PDB entry 4RY6 | X-ray diffraction, 2.52 A resolution | chain A

[Chain A]
Name: HCV J4 RNA polymerase (NS5B)
Source organism: Hepatitis C virus isolate HC-J4
Notes: EC 2.7.7.48
UniProtKB: O92972 (POLG_HCVJ4); residues 1-570 here correspond to UniProt positions 2420-2989 (UniProt number = residue number + 2419)
Sequence (570 residues; numbered 1 to 570; the number before each row is that of its first residue):
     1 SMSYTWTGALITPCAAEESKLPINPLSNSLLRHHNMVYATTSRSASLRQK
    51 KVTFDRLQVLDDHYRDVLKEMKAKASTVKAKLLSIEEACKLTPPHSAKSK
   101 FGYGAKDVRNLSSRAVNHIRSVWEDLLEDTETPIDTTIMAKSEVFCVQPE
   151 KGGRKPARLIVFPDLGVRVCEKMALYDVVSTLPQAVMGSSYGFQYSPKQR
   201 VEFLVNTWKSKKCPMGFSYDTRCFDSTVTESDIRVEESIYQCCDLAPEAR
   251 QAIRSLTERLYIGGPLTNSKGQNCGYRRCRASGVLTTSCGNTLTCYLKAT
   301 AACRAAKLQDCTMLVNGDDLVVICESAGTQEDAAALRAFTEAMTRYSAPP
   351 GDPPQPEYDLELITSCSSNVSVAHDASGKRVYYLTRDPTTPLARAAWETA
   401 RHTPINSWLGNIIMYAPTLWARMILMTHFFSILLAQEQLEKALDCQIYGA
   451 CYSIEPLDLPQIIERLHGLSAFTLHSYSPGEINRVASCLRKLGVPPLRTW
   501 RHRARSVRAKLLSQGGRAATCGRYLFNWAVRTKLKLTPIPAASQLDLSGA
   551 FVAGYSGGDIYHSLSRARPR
Unresolved in the structure: 566-570
Construct notes: engineered mutation Ala550 (Trp2969 in O92972)
Swiss-Prot annotation at these positions:
  - binding site (Mg(2+)): Asp220, Asp318, Asp319
  - modified residue (Phosphoserine): Ser29, Ser42
What the authors report for this chain:
  - mutagenesis - W550A (1.5-fold): increased catalytic activity on incorporation
  - mutagenesis - Y448A (1.7-fold), Y448F: increased catalytic activity on nucleotide incorporation
  - catalytic residues: Asp318 (proposed by the authors, not directly observed)
  - mutagenesis - Y448A, D559E (5-fold): increased catalytic activity on label incorporated
  - mutagenesis - Y448F: unchanged catalytic activity
  - mutagenesis - Y448F: decreased catalytic activity on initiation
  - mutagenesis - D559E: abolished catalytic activity on initiate de novo
  - mutagenesis - D318N, D559E: abolished growth in response to replicon system
  - mutagenesis - Y448F (10-fold): decreased growth in response to replicon system

[Overview]
From UniProt: 3 Mg2+-binding residues. From the paper: the catalytic residue Asp318; Y448A and Y448F increase
catalytic activity on nucleotide incorporation; 5 substitutions were tested in all.
Chain A is HCV J4 RNA polymerase (NS5B) (Hepatitis C virus isolate HC-J4); the structure, C-terminal mutant
(W550A) of HCV/J4 RNA polymerase, was determined by X-ray diffraction (same publication as 4RY4, 4RY5 and
4RY7).
